2YH2 - chains B and C of the 4 polymer chains in the assembly; structure by X-ray diffraction, 2.20 A resolution.

# Chain B (and C)
Name: Esterase
Organism: Pyrobaculum calidifontis
Notes: EC 3.1.1.1; chain C of this document is another copy of the same molecule, construct and numbering; everything in this record applies to it too
UniProt: Q8NKS0 (Q8NKS0_9CREN); residues 1-313 here = UniProt positions 1-313
Sequence (313 residues; row label = number of the first residue in the row):
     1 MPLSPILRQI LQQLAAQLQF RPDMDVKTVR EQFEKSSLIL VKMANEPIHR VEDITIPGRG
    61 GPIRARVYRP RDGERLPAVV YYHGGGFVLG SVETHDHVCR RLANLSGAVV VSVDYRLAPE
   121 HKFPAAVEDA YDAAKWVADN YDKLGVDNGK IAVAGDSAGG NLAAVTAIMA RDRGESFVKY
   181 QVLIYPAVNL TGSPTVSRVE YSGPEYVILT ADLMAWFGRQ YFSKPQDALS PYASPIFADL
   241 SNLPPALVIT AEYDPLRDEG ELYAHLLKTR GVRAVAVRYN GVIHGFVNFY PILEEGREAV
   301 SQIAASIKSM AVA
Unresolved in the structure: 1, 14-18 (chain C: 1, 17-23)

# How chain B and chain C interact
Pairs across the interface (23; chain B residue first):
  N189(B) - S193(C)  hydrogen bond
  T191(B) - S193(C)
  S193(B) - N189(C)  hydrogen bond
  S193(B) - S193(C)  hydrogen bond
  S193(B) - F237(C)
  P194(B) - T195(C)
  P194(B) - I236(C)  hydrophobic
  P194(B) - L262(C)  hydrophobic
  T195(B) - P194(C)
  T195(B) - L262(C)
  V196(B) - D258(C)
  V196(B) - L262(C)
  V199(B) - L262(C)  hydrophobic
  V199(B) - H265(C)
  L229(B) - L229(C)  hydrophobic
  I236(B) - P194(C)  hydrophobic
  F237(B) - S193(C)
  D258(B) - V196(C)
  L262(B) - P194(C)
  L262(B) - T195(C)
  L262(B) - V196(C)
  L262(B) - V199(C)  hydrophobic
  H265(B) - V199(C)
Other interface residues (no listed pair), chain B (14 interface residues in all): G192
Other interface residues (no listed pair), chain C (14 interface residues in all): T191, G192

# In short
Chain B and chain C each contribute 14 residues to their interface, with 3 hydrogen bonds. Among the polar
pairs are N189(B)-S193(C) and S193(B)-S193(C).
Chain B and chain C are both Esterase (Pyrobaculum calidifontis); the structure, Pyrobaculum calidifontis
esterase monoclinic form, was determined by X-ray diffraction (same publication as 3ZWQ).
